PDB entry 9BPJ | electron microscopy, 2.85 A resolution | chains D and J of the 24 polymer chains in the assembly

== Chain D (and J) ==
Molecule: Ferritin light chain
From: Homo sapiens
Notes: chain J of this document is another copy of the same molecule, construct and numbering; everything in this record applies to it too
Reference sequence: P02792 (FRIL_HUMAN); residues 5-178 here correspond to UniProt positions 2-175 (UniProt number = residue number - 3)
Sequence (174 residues; row label = number of the first residue in the row):
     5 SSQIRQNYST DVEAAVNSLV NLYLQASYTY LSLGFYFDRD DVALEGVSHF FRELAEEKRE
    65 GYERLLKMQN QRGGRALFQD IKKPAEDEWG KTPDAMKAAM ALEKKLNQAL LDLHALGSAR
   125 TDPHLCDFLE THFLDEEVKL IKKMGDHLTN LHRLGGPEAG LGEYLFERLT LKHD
Unresolved in the structure: 177-178
From the paper describing this entry:
  - mutagenesis - H177DEL/D178DEL: abolished binding to iron oxide NP

== Interface between chain D and chain J ==
Pairs across the interface - 29 pairs, chain D then chain J:
  Gln7(D) - Met104(J)
  Gln7(D) - Lys108(J)  hydrogen bond (backbone-side chain)
  Gln7(D) - Gly149(J)
  Gln7(D) - Leu152(J)
  Gln7(D) - Thr153(J)  hydrogen bond
  Ile8(D) - Met104(J)
  Ile8(D) - Val142(J)
  Ile8(D) - Ile145(J)  hydrophobic
  Ile8(D) - Lys146(J)
  Gln10(D) - Lys108(J)  hydrogen bond (side chain-backbone)
  Gln10(D) - Asn111(J)  hydrogen bond
  Gln10(D) - Gln112(J)  hydrogen bond
  Gln10(D) - Ile145(J)
  Asn11(D) - Leu115(J)
  Asn74(D) - Lys146(J)
  Gln75(D) - Val142(J)
  Gln75(D) - Lys143(J)
  Gln75(D) - Lys146(J)
  Arg76(D) - Val142(J)
  Pro127(D) - Leu115(J)
  Pro127(D) - His118(J)
  Pro127(D) - Glu134(J)
  Pro127(D) - Leu138(J)  hydrophobic
  His128(D) - Leu138(J)
  His128(D) - Asp139(J)  salt bridge
  His128(D) - Val142(J)
  Asp131(D) - Glu134(J)
  Asp131(D) - Asp139(J)
  Glu134(D) - Glu134(J)
Interface residues without a listed pair, chain D (14 interface residues in all): Arg9, Thr125, Cys130
Interface residues without a listed pair, chain J (17 interface residues in all): Ala119

== Summary ==
Chain D and chain J form an interface of 14 and 17 residues respectively, with 5 hydrogen bonds and 1 salt
bridge. Among the polar pairs are His128(D)-Asp139(J), Gln7(D)-Lys108(J) and Gln7(D)-Thr153(J). From the
paper: H177DEL/D178DEL of chain D abolish binding to iron oxide NP.
Chain D and chain J are both Ferritin light chain (Homo sapiens); the structure, Human light chain ferritin
reacted with iron (3 Fe2+ to ferritin monomer ratio). Reconstruction of particles ..., was determined by
electron microscopy together with 9BPI, 9BPK and 9BQ5 from the same study.
